2FHN - chains X and Y; structure by X-ray diffraction, 1.30 A resolution.

== Chain X ==
Protein: Avidin-related protein 4/5
From: Gallus gallus
UniProtKB: P56734 (AVR4_CHICK); residues 1-121 here correspond to UniProt positions 25-145 (UniProt number = residue number + 24)
Sequence (126 residues; each row starts with the number of its first residue):
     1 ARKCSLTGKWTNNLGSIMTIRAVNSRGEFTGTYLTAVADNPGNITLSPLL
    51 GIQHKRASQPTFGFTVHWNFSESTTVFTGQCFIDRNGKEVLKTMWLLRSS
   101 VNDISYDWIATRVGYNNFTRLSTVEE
Not modelled in the structure: 1-3, 122-126
Differences from the reference sequence: engineered mutation Ile109 (Lys133 in P56734); cloning artifact (122-126)
Curated features (UniProtKB/Swiss-Prot):
  - binding site (biotin): Asn12, Ser16, Tyr33, Thr35, Asp39, Ser71, Asn116
  - glycosylation (N-linked (GlcNAc...) asparagine): Asn43, Asn69, Asn117
Cystine bridges: Cys4-Cys81
Residues lining bound ligands:
  - biotinyl P-nitroaniline (BNI; 5-(2-oxo-hexahydro-thieno[3,4-d]imidazol-6-yl)-pentanoic acid (4-nitro-phenyl)-amide), molecule 1: Asn12, Leu14, Ser16, Tyr33, Thr35, Val37, Ala38, Asp39, Trp68, Phe70, Ser71, Ser73, Thr75, Phe77, Trp95, Leu97, Ser99, Arg112, Asn116
  - biotinyl P-nitroaniline (BNI), molecule 2: Trp108, Ile109, Arg112

== Chain Y ==
Protein: Avidin-related protein 4/5
From: Gallus gallus
UniProtKB: P56734 (AVR4_CHICK); residues 201-321 here correspond to UniProt positions 25-145 (UniProt number = residue number - 176)
Sequence (126 residues; numbered 201 to 326; the number before each row is that of its first residue):
   201 ARKCSLTGKWTNNLGSIMTIRAVNSRGEFTGTYLTAVADNPGNITLSPLL
   251 GIQHKRASQPTFGFTVHWNFSESTTVFTGQCFIDRNGKEVLKTMWLLRSS
   301 VNDISYDWIATRVGYNNFTRLSTVEE
Not modelled in the structure: 201-203, 322-326
Differences from the reference sequence: engineered mutation Ile309 (Lys133 in P56734); cloning artifact (322-326)
Curated features (UniProtKB/Swiss-Prot):
  - binding site (biotin): Asn212, Ser216, Tyr233, Thr235, Asp239, Ser271, Asn316
  - glycosylation (N-linked (GlcNAc...) asparagine): Asn243, Asn269, Asn317
Cystine bridges: Cys204-Cys281
Residues lining bound ligands:
  - biotinyl P-nitroaniline (BNI; 5-(2-oxo-hexahydro-thieno[3,4-d]imidazol-6-yl)-pentanoic acid (4-nitro-phenyl)-amide), molecule 1: Asn212, Leu214, Ser216, Tyr233, Thr235, Val237, Ala238, Asp239, Trp268, Phe270, Ser271, Ser273, Thr275, Phe277, Trp295, Leu297, Ser299, Arg312, Asn316
  - biotinyl P-nitroaniline (BNI), molecule 2: Trp308, Ile309, Arg312

== Chain X / chain Y interface ==
Residue-residue contacts - 95 pairs, chain X then chain Y:
  Leu50(X) with Glu228(Y); Leu250(Y), hydrophobic; Gly251(Y); Ile252(Y), hydrophobic
  Gly51(X) with Leu250(Y)
  Ile52(X) with Leu250(Y), hydrophobic; Thr265(Y); His267(Y)
  Gln53(X) with His267(Y)
  His54(X) with His267(Y); Trp268(Y), hydrogen bond (side chain-backbone); Ser271(Y), hydrogen bond (side chain-backbone); Glu272(Y), hydrogen bond (side chain-backbone); Ser273(Y), hydrogen bond (side chain-backbone); Thr274(Y), hydrogen bond
  Ala57(X) with Glu272(Y)
  Gln59(X) with Asn302(Y), hydrogen bond (side chain-backbone)
  Thr61(X) with Glu272(Y), hydrogen bond (side chain-backbone); Ser273(Y); Thr274(Y); Arg298(Y); Ser299(Y); Ser300(Y)
  Phe62(X) with Thr274(Y)
  Gly63(X) with Thr265(Y), hydrogen bond (backbone-side chain); Thr274(Y); Val276(Y)
  Phe64(X) with Thr265(Y), hydrogen bond (backbone-side chain)
  Thr65(X) with Ile252(Y); Gly263(Y), hydrogen bond (side chain-backbone); Phe264(Y), hydrogen bond (side chain-backbone)
  His67(X) with Ile252(Y); Gln253(Y); His254(Y)
  Trp68(X) with His254(Y), hydrogen bond (backbone-side chain)
  Ser71(X) with His254(Y), hydrogen bond (backbone-side chain)
  Glu72(X) with His254(Y), hydrogen bond (backbone-side chain); Ala257(Y); Thr261(Y)
  Ser73(X) with His254(Y), hydrogen bond (backbone-side chain); Thr261(Y)
  Thr74(X) with His254(Y), hydrogen bond; Thr261(Y); Phe262(Y); Gly263(Y); Thr278(Y)
  Val76(X) with Gly263(Y); Val276(Y), hydrophobic; Phe277(Y); Thr278(Y)
  Phe77(X) with Val276(Y)
  Thr78(X) with Thr274(Y); Val276(Y); Leu296(Y); Arg298(Y)
  Gly79(X) with Arg298(Y)
  Gln80(X) with Arg298(Y); Ser299(Y); Ser300(Y); Val301(Y)
  Phe82(X) with Arg298(Y); Val301(Y), hydrophobic; Asp303(Y); Ile304(Y); Asp307(Y)
  Lys92(X) with Arg298(Y); Ile304(Y); Asp307(Y)
  Met94(X) with Leu296(Y); Thr311(Y)
  Trp95(X) with Leu296(Y)
  Leu96(X) with Thr278(Y); Met294(Y); Trp295(Y); Leu296(Y), hydrophobic
  Arg98(X) with Thr261(Y); Thr278(Y); Gly279(Y); Gln280(Y); Phe282(Y); Lys292(Y)
  Ser99(X) with Thr261(Y); Gln280(Y)
  Ser100(X) with Thr261(Y); Gln280(Y)
  Val101(X) with Gln280(Y); Phe282(Y), hydrophobic
  Asn102(X) with Gln259(Y), hydrogen bond (backbone-side chain)
  Asp103(X) with Phe282(Y)
  Ile104(X) with Phe282(Y); Val290(Y), hydrophobic; Lys292(Y)
  Asp107(X) with Phe282(Y); Lys292(Y)
  Thr111(X) with Met294(Y)
Interface residues without a listed pair, chain X (42 interface residues in all): Arg26, Glu28, Pro48, Leu49, Val90
Interface residues without a listed pair, chain Y (41 interface residues in all): Pro248, Leu249

== In short ==
42 residues of chain X and 41 residues of chain Y are in contact, with 17 hydrogen bonds. Polar contacts
include His54(X)-Trp268(Y), His54(X)-Ser271(Y) and His54(X)-Glu272(Y). Biotinyl P-nitroaniline is bound
between chain X and chain Y.
Chain X and chain Y are both Avidin-related protein 4/5 (Gallus gallus); the structure, Avidin related protein
AVR4 (C122S, K109I mutant) in complex with BNA, was determined by X-ray diffraction, deposited together with
2FHL.
